PDB entry 7T4P | electron microscopy, 3.62 A resolution | chains A and F of the 9 polymer chains in the assembly

== Chain A ==
Molecule: Particulate methane monooxygenase alpha subunit
From: Methylococcus capsulatus str. Bath
Notes: EC 1.14.18.3
UniProt: G1UBD1 (PMOB_METCA); residues 1-414 here = UniProt positions 1-414
Sequence (414 residues; numbered 1 to 414; the number before each row is that of its first residue):
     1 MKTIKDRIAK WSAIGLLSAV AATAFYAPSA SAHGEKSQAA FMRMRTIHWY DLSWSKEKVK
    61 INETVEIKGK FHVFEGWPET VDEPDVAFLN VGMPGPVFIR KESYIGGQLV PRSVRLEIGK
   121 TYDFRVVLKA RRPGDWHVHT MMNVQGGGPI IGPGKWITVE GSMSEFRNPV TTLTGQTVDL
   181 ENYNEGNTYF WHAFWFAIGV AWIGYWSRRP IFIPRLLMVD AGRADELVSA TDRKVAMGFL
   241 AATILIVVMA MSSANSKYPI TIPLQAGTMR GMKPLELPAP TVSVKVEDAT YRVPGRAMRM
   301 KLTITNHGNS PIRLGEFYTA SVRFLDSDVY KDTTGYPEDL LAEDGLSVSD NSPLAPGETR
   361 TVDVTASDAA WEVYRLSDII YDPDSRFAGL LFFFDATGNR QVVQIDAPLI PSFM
Disordered / not traced: 1-32
Swiss-Prot annotation at these positions:
  - binding site (Cu cation): H33, H48, H72, H137, H139
  - mutagenesis: H48 (H48N: Impairs activity of soluble pmoB construct), H137 (H137A: Abolishes activity of soluble pmoB construct; when associated with A-139), H139 (H139A: Abolishes activity of soluble pmoB construct; when associated with A-137)
Ion coordination: Cu ion site 1: H33, H137, H139; Cu ion site 2: H48, H72
Ligand contacts: diundecyl phosphatidyl choline (PLC): I244, V248, M251, N255, T261

== Chain F ==
Molecule: Particulate methane monooxygenase beta subunit
From: Methylococcus capsulatus str. Bath
Notes: EC 1.14.18.3
UniProt: Q607G3 (PMOA_METCA); residue numbers follow UniProt; this construct covers 1-247
Sequence (247 residues; each row starts with the number of its first residue):
     1 MSAAQSAVRS HAEAVQVSRT IDWMALFVVF FVIVGSYHIH AMLTMGDWDF WSDWKDRRLW
    61 VTVTPIVLVT FPAAVQSYLW ERYRLPWGAT VCVLGLLLGE WINRYFNFWG WTYFPINFVF
   121 PASLVPGAII LDTVLMLSGS YLFTAIVGAM GWGLIFYPGN WPIIAPLHVP VEYNGMLMSI
   181 ADIQGYNYVR TGTPEYIRMV EKGTLRTFGK DVAPVSAFFS AFMSILIYFM WHFIGRWFSN
   241 ERFLQST
Disordered / not traced: 1-6
Ligand contacts:
  - 1,2-didecanoyl-sn-glycero-3-phosphocholine (P1O), molecule 1: S140, L142, F143, I146
  - 1,2-didecanoyl-sn-glycero-3-phosphocholine (P1O), molecule 2: Y141, L142, F229, H232, F233, R236
  - 1,2-didecanoyl-sn-glycero-3-phosphocholine (P1O), molecule 3: W237, R242, F243, L244, Q245, S246, T247
  - diundecyl phosphatidyl choline (PLC), molecule 1: T44, V67, M199
  - diundecyl phosphatidyl choline (PLC), molecule 2: R57, V147, G151, L154, Y157, P158, W161, K210, D211, A213, P214, A217, F218
  - diundecyl phosphatidyl choline (PLC), molecule 3: L59, T62, V63, I66, V67, T70, M199, F219, M223, I227
  - diundecyl phosphatidyl choline (PLC), molecule 4: M150, K210, D211, P214, V215, F218
  - diundecyl phosphatidyl choline (PLC), molecule 5: K210, P214, F218

== Chain A / chain F interface ==
Contacting residue pairs - 37 pairs, chain A then chain F:
  S37(A) - T207(F)
  S37(A) - F208(F)
  S37(A) - G209(F)
  Q38(A) - L205(F)
  Q38(A) - T207(F)
  A39(A) - T204(F)
  A39(A) - T207(F)
  F41(A) - K202(F)
  M42(A) - G203(F)
  M42(A) - T204(F)
  M42(A) - L205(F)  hydrophobic
  E79(A) - K202(F)
  T80(A) - G203(F)  hydrogen bond (side chain-backbone)
  G147(A) - L205(F)
  P149(A) - L205(F)
  P149(A) - R206(F)
  I150(A) - L205(F)  hydrophobic
  R375(A) - G209(F)
  D378(A) - K210(F)  salt bridge
  Y381(A) - R57(F)  hydrogen bond (backbone-side chain)
  Y381(A) - G209(F)
  Y381(A) - K210(F)
  Y381(A) - D211(F)  hydrogen bond (side chain-backbone)
  Y381(A) - V212(F)  hydrogen bond (side chain-backbone)
  P383(A) - E201(F)
  P383(A) - K202(F)
  P383(A) - G203(F)
  S385(A) - L177(F)
  R386(A) - M176(F)
  P408(A) - G175(F)
  P408(A) - M176(F)  hydrophobic
  I410(A) - E172(F)
  I410(A) - G175(F)
  I410(A) - M176(F)
  I410(A) - L177(F)
  P411(A) - L177(F)
  F413(A) - P170(F)  hydrophobic
Interface residues without a listed pair, chain A (22 interface residues in all): T46, V81

== Summary ==
The interface between chain A and chain F involves 22 residues on one side and 18 on the other; the contacts
include 4 hydrogen bonds and 1 salt bridge. Among the polar pairs are D378(A)-K210(F), T80(A)-G203(F) and
Y381(A)-R57(F). Bound to chain A: diundecyl phosphatidyl choline.
Chain A is Particulate methane monooxygenase alpha subunit and chain F is Particulate methane monooxygenase
beta subunit, both from Methylococcus capsulatus str. Bath; the structure, CryoEM structure of Methylococcus
capsulatus (Bath) pMMO treated with potassium cyanide and copper in a native ..., was determined by electron
microscopy (same publication as 7S4H, 7S4I, 7S4J, 7S4K, 7S4L, 7S4M and 7T4O).
